PDB entry 8DM7 | electron microscopy, 2.49 A resolution | chains A and C of the 5 polymer chains in the assembly

# Chain A (and C)
Protein: Spike glycoprotein
Source organism: Severe acute respiratory syndrome coronavirus 2
Notes: chain C of this document is another copy of the same molecule, construct and numbering; everything in this record applies to it too
UniProt: P0DTC2 (SPIKE_SARS2); numbering as in UniProt; present here: 1-23, 27-1208
Sequence (1285 residues; row label = number of the first residue in the row; note: 3 numbers in that range are skipped by the numbering (no residue carries them; nothing is unmodelled there)):
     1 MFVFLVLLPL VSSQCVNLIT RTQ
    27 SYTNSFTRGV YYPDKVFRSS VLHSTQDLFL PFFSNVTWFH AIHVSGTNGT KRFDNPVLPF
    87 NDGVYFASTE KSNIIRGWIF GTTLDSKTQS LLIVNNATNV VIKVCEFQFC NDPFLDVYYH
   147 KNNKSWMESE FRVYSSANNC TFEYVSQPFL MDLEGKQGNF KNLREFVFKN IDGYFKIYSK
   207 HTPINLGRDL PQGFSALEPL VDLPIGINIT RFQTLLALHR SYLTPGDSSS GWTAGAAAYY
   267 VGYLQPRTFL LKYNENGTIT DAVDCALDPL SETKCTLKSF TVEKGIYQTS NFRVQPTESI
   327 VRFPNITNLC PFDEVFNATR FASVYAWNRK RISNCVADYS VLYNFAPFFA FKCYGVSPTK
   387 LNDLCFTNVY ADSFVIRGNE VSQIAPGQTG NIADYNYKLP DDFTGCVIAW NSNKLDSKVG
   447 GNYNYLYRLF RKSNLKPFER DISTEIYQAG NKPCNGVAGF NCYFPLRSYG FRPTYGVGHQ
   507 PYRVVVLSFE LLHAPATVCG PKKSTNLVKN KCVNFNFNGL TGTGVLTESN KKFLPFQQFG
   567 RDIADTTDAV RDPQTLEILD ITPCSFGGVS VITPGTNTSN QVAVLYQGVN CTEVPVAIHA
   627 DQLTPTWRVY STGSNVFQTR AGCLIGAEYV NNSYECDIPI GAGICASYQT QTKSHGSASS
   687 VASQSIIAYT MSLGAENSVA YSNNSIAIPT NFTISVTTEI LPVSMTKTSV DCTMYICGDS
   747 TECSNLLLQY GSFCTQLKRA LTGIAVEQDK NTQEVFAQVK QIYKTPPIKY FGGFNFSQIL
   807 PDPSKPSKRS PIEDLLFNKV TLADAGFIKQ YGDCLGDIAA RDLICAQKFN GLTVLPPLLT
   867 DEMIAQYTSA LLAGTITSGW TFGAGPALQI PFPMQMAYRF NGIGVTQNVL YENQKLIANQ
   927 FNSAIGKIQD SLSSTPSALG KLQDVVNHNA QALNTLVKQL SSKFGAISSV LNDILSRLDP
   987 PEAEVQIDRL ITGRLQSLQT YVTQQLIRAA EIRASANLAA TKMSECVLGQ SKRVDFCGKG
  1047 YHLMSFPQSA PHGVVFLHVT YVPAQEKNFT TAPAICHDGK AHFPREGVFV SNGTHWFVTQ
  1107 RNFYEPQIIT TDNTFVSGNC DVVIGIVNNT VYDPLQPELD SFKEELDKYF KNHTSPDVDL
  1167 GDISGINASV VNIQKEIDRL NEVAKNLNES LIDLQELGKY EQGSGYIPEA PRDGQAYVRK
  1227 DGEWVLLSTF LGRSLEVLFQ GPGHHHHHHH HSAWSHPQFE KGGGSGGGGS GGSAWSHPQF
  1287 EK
Unresolved in the structure: 1-13, 72-77, 145-152, 179-186, 250-255, 621-640, 676-690, 828-847, 1148-1288
Construct notes: conflict Ile19 (Thr in P0DTC2), Ser27 (Ala in P0DTC2), Asp142 (Gly in P0DTC2), 34 further conflict positions vs the reference (P0DTC2) not listed; expression tag (1209-1288)
Curated features (UniProtKB/Swiss-Prot):
  - region: Asn280 to Cys301 (Putative superantigen), Asn448 to Phe456 (Immunodominant HLA epitope recognized by the CD8+), Ser816 to Tyr837 (Fusion peptide 1), Lys835 to Phe855 (Fusion peptide 2), Asp1163 to Glu1202 (Heptad repeat 2)
  - site: Arg815, Ser816 (Cleavage)
  - glycosylation: Asn17 (N-linked (GlcNAc...) (complex) asparagine), Asn61 (N-linked (GlcNAc...) (hybrid) asparagine), Asn74 (N-linked (GlcNAc...) (complex) asparagine), Asn122 (N-linked (GlcNAc...) (hybrid) asparagine), Asn149 (N-linked (GlcNAc...) (complex) asparagine), Asn165 (N-linked (GlcNAc...) (complex) asparagine), Asn234 (N-linked (GlcNAc...) (high mannose) asparagine), Asn282 (N-linked (GlcNAc...) (complex) asparagine), Thr323 (O-linked (GalNAc) threonine), Ser325 (O-linked (HexNAc...) serine), Asn331 (N-linked (GlcNAc...) (complex) asparagine), Asn343 (N-linked (GlcNAc...) (complex) asparagine), Asn603 (N-linked (GlcNAc...) (hybrid) asparagine), Asn616 (N-linked (GlcNAc...) (complex) asparagine), Asn657 (N-linked (GlcNAc...) (complex) asparagine), Thr676 (O-linked (GlcNAc...) threonine), Thr678 (O-linked (GlcNAc...) threonine), Asn709 (N-linked (GlcNAc...) (high mannose) asparagine), Asn717 (N-linked (GlcNAc...) (hybrid) asparagine), Asn801 (N-linked (GlcNAc...) (hybrid) asparagine) and 6 more in UniProt
Disulfide bonds: Cys15-Cys136, Cys131-Cys166, Cys291-Cys301, Cys336-Cys361, Cys379-Cys432, Cys391-Cys525, Cys480-Cys488, Cys538-Cys590, Cys617-Cys649, Cys662-Cys671, Cys738-Cys760, Cys743-Cys749, Cys1032-Cys1043, Cys1082-Cys1126
Glycans and other covalent adducts: N-acetylglucosamine (NAG) linked to Asn61, Asn122, Asn165, Asn234, Asn282, Asn331, Asn343, Asn709, Asn717, Asn801, Asn1074, Asn1098, Asn1134
From the paper describing this entry:
  - post-translational modification sites: Asn74 (proposed by the authors, not directly observed)

# Interface between chain A and chain C
Pairs across the interface - 178 pairs, chain A then chain C:
  Tyr38(A) - Phe562(C)  hydrophobic
  Asp40(A) - Phe562(C)
  Lys41(A) - Phe562(C)
  Lys41(A) - Gln563(C)
  Lys41(A) - Gln564(C)  hydrogen bond (backbone-backbone)
  Val42(A) - Gln563(C)
  Val42(A) - Phe565(C)
  Val42(A) - Arg567(C)
  Phe43(A) - Lys557(C)
  Phe43(A) - Lys558(C)
  Phe43(A) - Phe559(C)  hydrophobic
  Phe43(A) - Gln563(C)
  Phe43(A) - Phe565(C)  hydrogen bond (backbone-backbone)
  Phe43(A) - Gly566(C)
  Phe43(A) - Arg567(C)  hydrogen bond (backbone-backbone)
  Arg44(A) - Arg567(C)
  Arg44(A) - Asp571(C)  salt bridge
  Val47(A) - Ile569(C)  hydrophobic
  Tyr200(A) - Arg357(C)  hydrogen bond
  Tyr200(A) - Asn394(C)
  Tyr200(A) - Tyr396(C)
  Glu224(A) - Leu560(C)
  Pro225(A) - Phe562(C)  hydrophobic
  Pro230(A) - Arg357(C)
  Pro230(A) - Tyr396(C)
  Asn282(A) - Lys558(C)
  Tyr369(A) - Gly476(C)
  Tyr369(A) - Asn477(C)  hydrogen bond (side chain-backbone)
  Tyr369(A) - Lys478(C)  hydrogen bond (side chain-backbone)
  Tyr369(A) - Asn487(C)
  Phe374(A) - Phe486(C)
  Ser383(A) - Phe456(C)
  Pro384(A) - Phe456(C)  hydrophobic
  Thr385(A) - Phe456(C)
  Thr385(A) - Tyr473(C)
  Thr385(A) - Ala475(C)
  Lys386(A) - Tyr421(C)  hydrogen bond
  Asp737(A) - Asn317(C)  hydrogen bond
  Asp737(A) - Arg319(C)  salt bridge
  Met740(A) - Arg319(C)
  Met740(A) - Phe592(C)  hydrophobic
  Asp745(A) - Thr549(C)  hydrogen bond
  Gln755(A) - Ser968(C)
  Gln755(A) - Lys969(C)  hydrogen bond (backbone-backbone)
  Gln755(A) - Phe970(C)  hydrogen bond (backbone-backbone)
  Gln755(A) - Gly971(C)
  Tyr756(A) - Gln965(C)  hydrogen bond (backbone-side chain)
  Tyr756(A) - Ser968(C)
  Tyr756(A) - Phe970(C)
  Tyr756(A) - Arg995(C)
  Gly757(A) - Gln965(C)
  Gly757(A) - Ser968(C)
  Ser758(A) - Thr961(C)
  Ser758(A) - Gln965(C)  hydrogen bond (backbone-side chain)
  Phe759(A) - Gln965(C)
  Phe759(A) - Phe970(C)  hydrophobic
  Phe759(A) - Ser1003(C)
  Gln762(A) - Thr961(C)
  Gln762(A) - Thr1006(C)
  Arg765(A) - Gln957(C)
  Glu773(A) - Glu1017(C)
  Lys786(A) - Gly700(C)
  Lys786(A) - Ala701(C)
  Gln787(A) - Ala701(C)
  Gln787(A) - Asn703(C)  hydrogen bond
  Ile788(A) - Leu699(C)  hydrophobic
  Ile788(A) - Gly700(C)
  Ile788(A) - Ala701(C)  hydrogen bond (backbone-backbone)
  Ile788(A) - Glu702(C)
  Ile788(A) - Asn703(C)  hydrogen bond (backbone-backbone)
  Tyr789(A) - Asn703(C)
  Tyr789(A) - Val705(C)  hydrophobic
  Lys790(A) - Glu702(C)
  Lys790(A) - Asn703(C)
  Pro792(A) - Tyr707(C)  hydrophobic
  Tyr796(A) - Tyr707(C)
  Phe797(A) - Tyr707(C)  hydrophobic
  Asp848(A) - Ile569(C)
  Leu849(A) - Ile569(C)  hydrophobic
  Ala852(A) - Asp568(C)
  Ala852(A) - Ile569(C)  hydrophobic
  Lys854(A) - Phe592(C)
  Phe855(A) - Thr588(C)
  Phe855(A) - Pro589(C)
  Gly857(A) - Phe592(C)
  Leu861(A) - Gln613(C)
  Pro862(A) - Ala647(C)  hydrophobic
  Pro863(A) - Ala668(C)  hydrogen bond (backbone-backbone)
  Leu864(A) - Pro665(C)  hydrophobic
  Leu864(A) - Gly667(C)
  Leu864(A) - Ala668(C)
  Leu864(A) - Gly669(C)  hydrogen bond (backbone-backbone)
  Leu864(A) - Ile670(C)
  Leu865(A) - Met697(C)  hydrophobic
  Thr866(A) - Ala668(C)
  Met869(A) - Gly669(C)
  Met869(A) - Met697(C)  hydrophobic
  Met869(A) - Leu699(C)
  Gln872(A) - Leu699(C)
  Tyr873(A) - Leu699(C)  hydrogen bond (side chain-backbone)
  Thr883(A) - Val705(C)
  Thr883(A) - Tyr707(C)
  Trp886(A) - Tyr1047(C)
  Gly889(A) - Asp1041(C)
  Gly889(A) - Lys1045(C)  hydrogen bond (backbone-side chain)
  Ala890(A) - Gly1046(C)
  Ala890(A) - Tyr1047(C)
  Ala890(A) - Pro1069(C)
  Pro892(A) - Pro1069(C)
  Pro892(A) - Glu1072(C)
  Ala893(A) - Val705(C)  hydrophobic
  Leu894(A) - Ala713(C)
  Leu894(A) - Pro715(C)  hydrophobic
  Leu894(A) - Glu1072(C)
  Gln895(A) - Val705(C)
  Gln895(A) - Ala706(C)
  Gln895(A) - Ser711(C)
  Gln895(A) - Ile712(C)
  Gln895(A) - Ala713(C)  hydrogen bond (backbone-backbone)
  Gln895(A) - Asn1074(C)  hydrogen bond
  Ile896(A) - Tyr707(C)
  Ile896(A) - Ile712(C)  hydrophobic
  Pro897(A) - Tyr707(C)  hydrophobic
  Pro897(A) - Ser708(C)
  Pro897(A) - Asn709(C)
  Pro897(A) - Ser711(C)
  Pro897(A) - Thr1077(C)
  Phe898(A) - Tyr707(C)  hydrogen bond (backbone-side chain)
  Met900(A) - Thr1077(C)  hydrogen bond
  Met900(A) - Ala1078(C)
  Met900(A) - Val1094(C)  hydrophobic
  Tyr904(A) - Val1094(C)
  Tyr904(A) - Arg1107(C)
  Asn907(A) - Arg1107(C)
  Gln913(A) - Pro1090(C)
  Gln913(A) - Arg1107(C)
  Asn914(A) - Phe1089(C)
  Asn914(A) - Phe1121(C)
  Asn914(A) - Ser1123(C)  hydrogen bond
  Tyr917(A) - Pro1079(C)
  Tyr917(A) - Phe1089(C)  hydrophobic
  Glu918(A) - Ser1123(C)  hydrogen bond
  Glu918(A) - Val1128(C)
  Gln920(A) - Ile1130(C)
  Val963(A) - Ala570(C)  hydrophobic
  Asn978(A) - Thr547(C)  hydrogen bond (side chain-backbone)
  Asp979(A) - Leu518(C)
  Leu981(A) - Lys386(C)
  Ser982(A) - Lys386(C)
  Ser982(A) - Leu390(C)
  Arg983(A) - Gly381(C)  hydrogen bond (side chain-backbone)
  Arg983(A) - Val382(C)
  Arg983(A) - Ser383(C)  hydrogen bond (backbone-backbone)
  Arg983(A) - Leu390(C)
  Arg983(A) - Leu517(C)
  Leu984(A) - Gly381(C)
  Leu984(A) - Val382(C)
  Leu984(A) - Ser383(C)
  Asp985(A) - Ser383(C)  hydrogen bond
  Asp985(A) - Thr385(C)
  Asp994(A) - Arg995(C)  salt bridge
  Leu1001(A) - Gln1002(C)
  Gln1005(A) - Gln1002(C)  hydrogen bond
  Gln1005(A) - Thr1006(C)
  Thr1009(A) - Thr1009(C)
  Leu1012(A) - Gln1010(C)
  Leu1012(A) - Ile1013(C)  hydrophobic
  Arg1019(A) - Glu1017(C)  salt bridge
  Thr1027(A) - Arg1039(C)
  Ser1030(A) - Val1040(C)
  Ser1030(A) - Asp1041(C)  hydrogen bond
  Glu1031(A) - Arg1039(C)  salt bridge
  Glu1031(A) - Val1040(C)
  Leu1034(A) - Val1040(C)
  Leu1034(A) - Asp1041(C)
  Gly1035(A) - Val1040(C)
  Arg1039(A) - Arg1039(C)
  Glu1111(A) - Ser1123(C)
Other interface residues (no listed pair), chain A (103 interface residues in all): His49, Phe375, Phe377, Lys764, Gln784, Thr887, Gly891, Thr912, Gln1113, Leu1141, Glu1144
Other interface residues (no listed pair), chain C (117 interface residues in all): Pro384, Thr393, Thr430, Tyr489, Pro521, Gly545, Leu546, Gly548, Ile666, Cys671, Ser704, Asn710, Tyr1067, Val1068, Gly1093, Val1122, Val1129, Leu1141, Leu1145

# In short
Chain A and chain C form an interface of 103 and 117 residues respectively, with 32 hydrogen bonds and 5 salt
bridges. Polar pairs include Arg44(A)-Asp571(C), Asp737(A)-Arg319(C) and Asp994(A)-Arg995(C). Covalently
linked N-acetylglucosamine: at Asn61(A), Asn122(A), Asn165(A), Asn234(A), Asn282(A) and Asn331(A) and 7 more.
The paper reports a modification site at Asn74(A).
Both chains are Spike glycoprotein (Severe acute respiratory syndrome coronavirus 2). Entry 8DM7 (Cryo-EM
structure of SARS-CoV-2 Omicron BA.2 spike protein in complex with mouse ACE2) was determined by electron
microscopy, deposited together with 8DM3, 8DM4, 8DM5, 8DM6, 8DM8, 8DM9 and 8DMA.
